Entry 7BGK (electron microscopy, 2.80 A resolution); this record covers chains A and C of the 4 polymer chains in the assembly.

[Chain A]
Molecule: Structural polyprotein
Organism: Kashmir bee virus
UniProt: Q80AG2 (Q80AG2_9VIRU); residues 1-208 here correspond to UniProt positions 681-888 (UniProt number = residue number + 680)
Sequence (208 residues; each row starts with the number of its first residue):
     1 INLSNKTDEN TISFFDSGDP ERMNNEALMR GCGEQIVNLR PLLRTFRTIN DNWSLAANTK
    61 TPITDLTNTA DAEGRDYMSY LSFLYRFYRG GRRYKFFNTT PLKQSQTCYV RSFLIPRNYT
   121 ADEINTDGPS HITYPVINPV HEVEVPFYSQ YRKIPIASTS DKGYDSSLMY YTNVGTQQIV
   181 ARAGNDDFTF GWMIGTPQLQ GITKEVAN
Reported in the primary citation:
  - catalytic residues: Asp186, Asp187, Phe188 (proposed by the authors, not directly observed)

[Chain C]
Molecule: Structural polyprotein
Organism: Kashmir bee virus
UniProt: Q80AG2 (Q80AG2_9VIRU); residues 1-300 here correspond to UniProt positions 381-680 (UniProt number = residue number + 380)
Sequence (300 residues; numbered 1 to 300; the number before each row is that of its first residue):
     1 SKPRNQNQVM PYQNVPGWGY SLYKGIDMSV PLAYDPNNEL GDLRDVFPSA VDEMAIGYVC
    61 GNPAIKHVLT WSTTDVVQNP ISNGDDWGGV IPVGMPCYSK TIRAVKGATS TSKTEVMDPA
   121 PCEYVANLFS YWRATMCYRI TVVKTAFHTG RLEIFFEPGS IPTVRTADNL GPDQTQLNGT
   181 IAPSDNNYKY ILDLTNDTEV TIKVPYVSNK MFMKTVGIYG AHDEDNWNFD ESFTGFLCIR
   241 PITKLMAPDT VSQKVSIVVW KWAEDVVVVE PKPLTSGPTQ VYNPPAVARD LVKQIDVSMQ
Disordered / not traced: 108-109

[How chain A and chain C interact]
Residue-residue contacts (201):
  Ile1(A) with Thr195(C); Asn196(C)
  Asn2(A) with Asn196(C), hydrogen bond (backbone-side chain)
  Leu3(A) with Ala146(C); Phe147(C), hydrophobic
  Ser4(A) with Ala146(C); Thr195(C); Asn196(C)
  Asn5(A) with Lys144(C), hydrogen bond; Thr145(C); Asn196(C); Thr198(C)
  Lys6(A) with Asn196(C), hydrogen bond (backbone-backbone); Asp197(C); Thr198(C), hydrogen bond (backbone-backbone)
  Thr7(A) with Asp197(C); Thr198(C)
  Asp8(A) with Asp197(C), hydrogen bond (backbone-side chain)
  Glu9(A) with Arg139(C), salt bridge; Glu199(C), hydrogen bond (backbone-side chain)
  Asn10(A) with Tyr190(C); Asp197(C), hydrogen bond; Glu199(C); Val200(C); Thr201(C), hydrogen bond (backbone-backbone)
  Thr11(A) with Thr201(C)
  Ile12(A) with Tyr190(C), hydrophobic; Thr201(C), hydrogen bond (backbone-backbone); Ile202(C), hydrophobic; Lys203(C), hydrogen bond (backbone-backbone)
  Ser13(A) with Lys203(C); Pro205(C)
  Phe14(A) with Tyr188(C), hydrophobic; Ile202(C), hydrophobic; Lys203(C), hydrogen bond (backbone-backbone); Pro205(C)
  Phe15(A) with Phe156(C), hydrophobic; Tyr188(C); Val204(C), hydrophobic; Pro205(C); Val207(C), hydrophobic
  Pro20(A) with Asp265(C)
  Met23(A) with Arg133(C)
  Asn24(A) with Arg133(C), hydrogen bond; Asp265(C), hydrogen bond (side chain-backbone); Val267(C)
  Ala27(A) with Met211(C); Phe212(C)
  Leu28(A) with Phe212(C), hydrophobic; Val267(C), hydrophobic
  Arg30(A) with Met211(C)
  Gly31(A) with Met211(C)
  Cys32(A) with Val269(C), hydrogen bond (side chain-backbone)
  Gln35(A) with Val266(C); Val267(C)
  Ile36(A) with Ile56(C); Phe129(C), hydrophobic; Val268(C), hydrophobic
  Val37(A) with Ala55(C); Ile56(C), hydrogen bond (backbone-backbone)
  Asn38(A) with Asp52(C), hydrogen bond; Met54(C); Ala55(C)
  Leu39(A) with Met54(C), hydrogen bond (backbone-backbone); Ile56(C), hydrophobic; Val59(C), hydrophobic
  Arg40(A) with Asp52(C), salt bridge; Met54(C)
  Pro41(A) with Tyr23(C)
  Leu42(A) with Phe129(C), hydrophobic
  Leu43(A) with Met54(C), hydrophobic
  Arg44(A) with Tyr23(C)
  Thr45(A) with Ser21(C); Tyr23(C)
  Phe46(A) with Tyr20(C), hydrogen bond (backbone-backbone); Ser21(C), hydrogen bond (backbone-side chain); Asp27(C)
  Arg47(A) with Ser21(C); Pro271(C)
  Asp51(A) with Met299(C)
  Asn52(A) with Gln300(C)
  Ala72(A) with Asn283(C)
  Glu73(A) with Gln280(C); Val281(C), hydrogen bond (backbone-backbone); Ile295(C)
  Gly74(A) with Thr279(C), hydrogen bond (backbone-side chain); Val281(C)
  Arg75(A) with Thr279(C), hydrogen bond (backbone-side chain); Asp296(C)
  Tyr77(A) with Leu128(C), hydrophobic; Pro271(C), hydrogen bond (side chain-backbone)
  Tyr80(A) with Tyr124(C), hydrogen bond (backbone-side chain); Asn127(C); Leu128(C), hydrophobic; Thr279(C)
  Leu81(A) with Leu128(C), hydrophobic
  Phe83(A) with Tyr124(C); Val281(C), hydrophobic
  Leu84(A) with Val59(C), hydrophobic; Tyr124(C), hydrophobic
  Tyr85(A) with Glu53(C), hydrogen bond (side chain-backbone); Met54(C), hydrogen bond; Val59(C)
  Phe87(A) with Phe47(C), hydrophobic
  Arg89(A) with Leu40(C); Gly41(C); Leu43(C); Val46(C)
  Arg93(A) with Asp27(C), salt bridge; Ser29(C)
  Lys95(A) with Tyr20(C); Asp27(C), salt bridge; Ser29(C), hydrogen bond
  Phe97(A) with Tyr20(C)
  Phe113(A) with Leu32(C)
  Leu114(A) with Leu32(C)
  Pro129(A) with Leu32(C); Ala33(C)
  Ser130(A) with Leu32(C)
  His131(A) with Val30(C)
  Asn138(A) with Pro16(C)
  Val140(A) with Pro16(C), hydrophobic
  Glu142(A) with Asp27(C); Met28(C); Ser29(C); Val30(C), hydrogen bond (backbone-backbone)
  Val143(A) with Ser29(C); Val30(C); Leu32(C), hydrophobic
  Glu144(A) with Ser29(C); Val30(C), hydrogen bond (backbone-backbone); Pro31(C); Leu32(C), hydrogen bond (backbone-backbone)
  Pro146(A) with Leu32(C); Ala33(C), hydrophobic
  Phe147(A) with Leu40(C), hydrophobic
  Tyr148(A) with Leu32(C); Ala33(C); Tyr34(C)
  Arg152(A) with Asp45(C), hydrogen bond (side chain-backbone); Val46(C)
  Lys153(A) with Val46(C), hydrogen bond (side chain-backbone)
  Leu168(A) with Leu32(C), hydrophobic
  Asp187(A) with Glu39(C); Leu40(C), hydrogen bond (side chain-backbone)
  Thr189(A) with Leu43(C); Met54(C)
  Phe190(A) with Phe47(C); Met54(C), hydrophobic
  Gly191(A) with Phe47(C); Glu53(C)
  Trp192(A) with Pro48(C); Glu53(C)
  Met193(A) with Glu53(C), hydrogen bond (backbone-side chain); Tyr58(C), hydrophobic; Val59(C), hydrophobic; Asn62(C)
  Thr196(A) with Pro119(C), hydrogen bond (side chain-backbone); Pro121(C); Tyr124(C)
  Pro197(A) with Pro119(C); Tyr124(C); Val281(C), hydrophobic
  Gln198(A) with Val116(C); Met117(C); Val281(C); Tyr282(C), hydrogen bond (backbone-backbone)
  Leu199(A) with Glu115(C); Val116(C); Met117(C), hydrogen bond (backbone-backbone); Pro119(C), hydrophobic; Tyr124(C), hydrophobic; Gln280(C); Tyr282(C)
  Gln200(A) with Glu115(C); Gln280(C), hydrogen bond (backbone-backbone); Tyr282(C); Val292(C); Lys293(C), hydrogen bond (side chain-backbone)
  Gly201(A) with Glu115(C), hydrogen bond (backbone-backbone); Met117(C); Tyr219(C)
  Ile202(A) with Lys113(C); Glu115(C), hydrogen bond (backbone-side chain); Tyr219(C), hydrophobic; Gly220(C)
  Thr203(A) with Ser112(C); Lys113(C); Thr114(C); Gln294(C)
  Lys204(A) with Thr111(C); Ser112(C), hydrogen bond (backbone-backbone); Lys113(C), hydrogen bond (backbone-backbone); His222(C)
  Glu205(A) with Ser110(C), hydrogen bond; Thr111(C); Ser112(C), hydrogen bond (backbone-backbone)
  Val206(A) with Ser110(C); Thr111(C), hydrogen bond (backbone-backbone)
  Asn208(A) with Lys106(C); Ser110(C)
Also at the interface, not in a pair above, chain A (95 interface residues in all): Ser17, Glu34, Tyr88, Ser112, Ile137, Pro139, Ile194, Ala207
Also at the interface, not in a pair above, chain C (102 interface residues in all): Asn14, Gly17, Leu22, Asn38, Asp42, Ala120, Thr135, Ile154, Ala167, Asp168, Lys189, Leu237, Ser276, Pro278, Pro284
Interface features reported in the paper:
  - pairs named by the authors: Arg93(A)-Asp27(C) (hydrogen bond), Lys95(A)-Asp27(C) (hydrogen bond)

[Overview]
The interface between chain A and chain C involves 95 residues on one side and 102 on the other, with 46
hydrogen bonds and 4 salt bridges. Polar pairs include Glu9(A)-Arg139(C), Arg40(A)-Asp52(C) and
Arg93(A)-Asp27(C). The authors report hydrogen bonds between Arg93(A) and Asp27(C) and Lys95(A) and Asp27(C).
From the paper: catalytic residues Asp186(A), Asp187(A) and Phe188(A).
Chain A is Structural polyprotein and chain C is Structural polyprotein, both from Kashmir bee virus; the
structure, Native virion of Kashmir bee virus at neutral pH, was determined by electron microscopy together
with 7BE9, 7BG8 and 7BC3 from the same study.
